2HJK - chains A and B of the 3 polymer chains in the assembly; structure by X-ray diffraction, 1.85 A resolution.

Chain A:
Protein: HLA class I histocompatibility antigen B-57
From: Homo sapiens
UniProt: Q9MYI6 (Q9MYI6_HUMAN); residues 1-274 here correspond to UniProt positions 25-298 (UniProt number = residue number + 24)
Amino-acid sequence (274 residues; numbered 1 to 274; the number before each row is that of its first residue):
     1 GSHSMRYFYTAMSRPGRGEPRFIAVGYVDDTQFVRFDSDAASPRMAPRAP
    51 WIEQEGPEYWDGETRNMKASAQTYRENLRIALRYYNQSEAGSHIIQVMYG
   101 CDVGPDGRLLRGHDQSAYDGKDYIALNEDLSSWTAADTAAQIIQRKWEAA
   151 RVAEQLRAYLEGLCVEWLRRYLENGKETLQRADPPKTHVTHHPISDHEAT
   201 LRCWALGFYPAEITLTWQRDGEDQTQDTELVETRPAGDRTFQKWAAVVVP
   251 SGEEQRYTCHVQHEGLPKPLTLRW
Cystine bridges: C101-C164, C203-C259

Chain B:
Protein: Beta-2-microglobulin
From: Homo sapiens
Notes: fragment: Beta-2-microglobulin domain (Residues 21-119)
UniProt: P61769 (B2MG_HUMAN); residues 1-99 here correspond to UniProt positions 21-119 (UniProt number = residue number + 20)
Amino-acid sequence (99 residues; each row starts with the number of its first residue):
     1 IQRTPKIQVYSRHPAENGKSNFLNCYVSGFHPSDIEVDLLKNGERIEKVE
    51 HSDLSFSKDWSFYLLYYTEFTPTEKDEYACRVNHVTLSQPKIVKWDRDM
Cystine bridges: C25-C80
UniProt features mapped onto this chain:
  - modified residue: Q2 (Pyrrolidone carboxylic acid)
  - glycosylation: I1 (N-linked (Glc) (glycation) isoleucine), K19 (N-linked (Glc) (glycation) lysine), K41 (N-linked (Glc) (glycation) lysine), K48 (N-linked (Glc) (glycation) lysine), K58 (N-linked (Glc) (glycation) lysine), K91 (N-linked (Glc) (glycation) lysine), K94 (N-linked (Glc) (glycation) lysine)

Chain A / chain B interface:
Contacting residue pairs (54; chain A residue first):
  F8(A) - F56(B)  hydrophobic
  Y9(A) - F56(B)
  T10(A) - F56(B)
  T10(A) - F62(B)
  M12(A) - S33(B)  hydrogen bond
  R17(A) - D34(B)  salt bridge
  I23(A) - L54(B)  hydrophobic
  V25(A) - L54(B)
  V25(A) - S55(B)
  Y27(A) - S55(B)  hydrogen bond
  Y27(A) - Y63(B)  hydrogen bond
  Q32(A) - D53(B)  hydrogen bond
  R35(A) - D53(B)  salt bridge
  R48(A) - D53(B)  salt bridge
  I94(A) - H31(B)
  I94(A) - P32(B)  hydrophobic
  I94(A) - S33(B)
  Q96(A) - H31(B)  hydrogen bond
  Q96(A) - F56(B)
  Q96(A) - W60(B)
  Q96(A) - F62(B)
  V97(A) - F56(B)
  Q115(A) - W60(B)
  S116(A) - W60(B)
  A117(A) - W60(B)  hydrophobic
  D119(A) - H31(B)
  G120(A) - R3(B)  hydrogen bond (backbone-side chain)
  G120(A) - H31(B)  hydrogen bond (backbone-side chain)
  G120(A) - W60(B)
  D122(A) - W60(B)  hydrogen bond
  R202(A) - D98(B)  hydrogen bond (side chain-backbone)
  R202(A) - M99(B)
  W204(A) - D98(B)
  W204(A) - M99(B)
  V231(A) - Q8(B)
  E232(A) - Q8(B)  hydrogen bond (backbone-side chain)
  E232(A) - Y26(B)  hydrogen bond
  E232(A) - S28(B)  hydrogen bond
  T233(A) - Y26(B)
  R234(A) - Q8(B)  hydrogen bond
  R234(A) - Y10(B)
  R234(A) - M99(B)  hydrogen bond (side chain-backbone)
  P235(A) - Y10(B)  hydrogen bond (backbone-side chain)
  P235(A) - N24(B)
  P235(A) - Y26(B)
  A236(A) - R12(B)  hydrogen bond (backbone-side chain)
  A236(A) - N24(B)  hydrogen bond (backbone-side chain)
  G237(A) - R12(B)  hydrogen bond (backbone-side chain)
  G237(A) - L65(B)
  D238(A) - R12(B)
  Q242(A) - Y10(B)
  Q242(A) - S11(B)  hydrogen bond (side chain-backbone)
  Q242(A) - R12(B)  hydrogen bond (side chain-backbone)
  W244(A) - M99(B)  hydrogen bond (side chain-backbone)
Interface residues without a listed pair, chain A (37 interface residues in all): M98, K121, H192, L206, E229
Interface residues without a listed pair, chain B (26 interface residues in all): K6, H13, P14, D59

In short:
Chain A and chain B form an interface of 37 and 26 residues respectively, with 21 hydrogen bonds and 3 salt
bridges. Polar contacts include R17(A)-D34(B), R35(A)-D53(B) and R48(A)-D53(B).
Chain A is HLA class I histocompatibility antigen B-57 and chain B is Beta-2-microglobulin, both from Homo
sapiens; the structure, Crystal Structure of HLA-B5703 and HIV-1 peptide, was determined by X-ray diffraction,
deposited together with 2HJL.
